PDB entry 4JFT | X-ray diffraction, 2.10 A resolution | chain A

Chain A:
Name: alpha-L-fucosidase
Source organism: Bacteroides thetaiotaomicron
UniProt: Q8A3I4 (Q8A3I4_BACTN); residue numbers follow UniProt; this construct covers 35-484
Amino-acid sequence (450 residues; numbered 35 to 484; the number before each row is that of its first residue):
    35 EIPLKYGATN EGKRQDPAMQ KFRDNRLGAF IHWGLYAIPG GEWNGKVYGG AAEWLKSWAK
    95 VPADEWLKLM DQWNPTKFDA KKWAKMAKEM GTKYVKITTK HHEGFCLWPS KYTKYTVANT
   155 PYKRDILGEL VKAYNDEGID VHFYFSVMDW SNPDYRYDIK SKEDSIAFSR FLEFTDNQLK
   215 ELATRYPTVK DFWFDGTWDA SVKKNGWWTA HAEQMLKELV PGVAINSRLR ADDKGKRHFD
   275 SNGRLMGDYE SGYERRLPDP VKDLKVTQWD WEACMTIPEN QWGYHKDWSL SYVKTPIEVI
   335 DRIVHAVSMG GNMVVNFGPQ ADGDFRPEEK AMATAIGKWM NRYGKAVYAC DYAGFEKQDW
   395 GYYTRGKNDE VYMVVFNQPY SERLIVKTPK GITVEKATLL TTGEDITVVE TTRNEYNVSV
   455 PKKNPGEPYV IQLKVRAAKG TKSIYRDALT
Unresolved in the structure: 473-484
Small-molecule neighbours: N-desmethyl-4-epi-(+)-Codonopsinine (1KN; (2S,3S,4R,5S)-2-(4-methoxyphenyl)-5-methylpyrrolidine-3,4-diol): His-66, Glu-87, Trp-88, His-135, His-136, Tyr-178, Trp-227, Asp-229, Trp-232, Glu-288, Trp-316

Summary:
Ligands of chain A: N-desmethyl-4-epi-(+)-Codonopsinine.
Chain A is alpha-L-fucosidase (Bacteroides thetaiotaomicron); the structure, Crystal structure of a bacterial
fucosidase with iminosugar inhibitor N-desmethyl-4-epi-(+)-Codonopsinine, was determined by X-ray diffraction,
deposited together with 4JFS, 4JFU, 4JFV and 4JFW.
